PDB entry 9JO5 | electron microscopy, 2.80 A resolution | chains A and I of the 11 polymer chains in the assembly

Chain A:
Name: Histone H3
Organism: Xenopus laevis
UniProt: A0A310TTQ1 (A0A310TTQ1_XENLA); residues 1-135 here correspond to UniProt positions 2-136 (UniProt number = residue number + 1)
Chain sequence (135 residues; each row starts with the number of its first residue):
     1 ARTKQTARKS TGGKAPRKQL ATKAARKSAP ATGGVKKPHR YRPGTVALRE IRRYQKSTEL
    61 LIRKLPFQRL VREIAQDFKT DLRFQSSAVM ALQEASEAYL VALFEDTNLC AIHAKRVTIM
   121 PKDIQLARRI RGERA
Disordered / not traced: 1-36, 135

Chain I:
Molecule: 146-nt DNA strand
Organism: Escherichia coli K-12
Sequence (146 nucleotides; numbered 2 to 147; the number before each row is that of its first residue):
     2 TCGAGAATCC CGGTGCCGAG GCCGCTCAAT TGGTCGTAGA CAGCTCTAGC ACCGCTTAAA
    62 CGCACGTACG CGCTGTCCCC CGCGTTTTAA CCGCCAAGGG GATTACTCCC TAGTCTCCAG
   122 GCACGTGTCA GATATATACA TCCGAT

Chain A / chain I interface:
Residue-residue contacts (19; chain A residue first):
  Arg-40(A) / DG83(I)  hydrogen bond to the base
  Arg-40(A) / DC84(I)  sugar contact
  Tyr-41(A) / DG83(I)  sugar contact
  Tyr-41(A) / DC84(I)  hydrogen bond to the phosphate
  Pro-43(A) / DG83(I)  phosphate contact
  Gly-44(A) / DG83(I)  hydrogen bond to the phosphate
  Thr-45(A) / DG83(I)  phosphate contact
  Val-46(A) / DG83(I)  phosphate contact
  Val-46(A) / DC84(I)  phosphate contact
  Ala-47(A) / DG83(I)  hydrogen bond to the phosphate
  Arg-49(A) / DA8(I)  sugar contact
  Arg-49(A) / DT9(I)  phosphate contact
  Arg-63(A) / DC92(I)  salt bridge to the phosphate
  Lys-64(A) / DC92(I)  hydrogen bond to the phosphate
  Leu-65(A) / DA91(I)  sugar contact
  Leu-65(A) / DC92(I)  hydrogen bond to the phosphate
  Pro-66(A) / DA91(I)  phosphate contact
  Arg-69(A) / DA91(I)  salt bridge to the phosphate
  Arg-83(A) / DG101(I)  sugar contact
Also at the interface, not in a pair above, chain A (16 interface residues in all): His-39, Arg-42
Also at the interface, not in a pair above, chain I (11 interface residues in all): DA7, DC82, DG99, DG100

Summary:
16 residues of chain A and 11 residues of chain I are in contact, with 6 hydrogen bonds and 2 salt bridges.
Polar pairs include Arg-40(A)/DG83(I), Tyr-41(A)/DC84(I) and Gly-44(A)/DG83(I).
Here chain A is Histone H3 (Xenopus laevis) and chain I is a 146-nt DNA strand (Escherichia coli K-12). Entry
9JO5 (Structure of isw1-nucleosome complex in ADP-B state) was determined by electron microscopy (same
publication as 9JNT, 9JNU, 9JNV, 9JO2, 9LIU and 9LJ2).
